6MTM - chains C and E of the 5 polymer chains in the assembly; structure by X-ray diffraction, 3.00 A resolution.

# Chain C
Protein: NP338 influenza peptide
Amino-acid sequence (9 residues; each row starts with the number of its first residue):
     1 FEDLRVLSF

# Chain E
Protein: EM2 TCR beta chain
From: Homo sapiens
Amino-acid sequence (237 residues; row label = number of the first residue in the row):
     3 GITQSPKYLF RKEGQNVTLS CEQNLNHDAM YWYRQDPGQG LRLIYYSQIV NDFQKGDIAE
    63 GYSVSREKKE SFPLTVTSAQ PTAFYLCASS MSAMGTEAFF GQGTRLTVVE DLKNVFPPEV
   123 AVFEPSEAEI SHTQKATLVC LATGFYPDHV ELSWWVNGKE VHSGVCTDPQ PLKEQPALND
   183 SRYALSSRLR VSATFWQDPR NHFRCQVQFY GLSENDEWTQ DRAKPVTQIV SAEAWGR
Disulfides: C23-C89

# Chain C / chain E interface
Pairs across the interface (6; chain C residue first):
  L4(C) with Q50(E)
  V6(C) with S94(E)
  L7(C) with D30(E); M93(E), hydrophobic; S94(E)
  S8(C) with D30(E), hydrogen bond
Other interface residues (no listed pair), chain E (5 interface residues in all): K71
The authors on this interface:
  - specific contacts: D30(E)-S8(C) (hydrogen bond)

# Summary
Chain C and chain E form an interface of 4 and 5 residues respectively, with 1 hydrogen bond. Its one
hydrogen-bonded contact is S8(C)-D30(E). The authors report a hydrogen bond between D30(E) and S8(C).
Chain C is NP338 influenza peptide and chain E is EM2 TCR beta chain (Homo sapiens); the structure, Crystal
Structure of EM2 TCR in complex with HLA-B*37:01-NP338, was determined by X-ray diffraction together with
6MT3, 6MT4, 6MT5, 6MT6 and 6MTL from the same study.
